PDB entry 3TT4 | X-ray diffraction, 1.88 A resolution | chain A

Chain A:
Protein: Neutrophil collagenase
Organism: Homo sapiens
Notes: EC 3.4.24.34; fragment: MMP8 catalytic domain
Reference sequence: P22894 (MMP8_HUMAN); residues 84-242 here correspond to UniProt positions 104-262 (UniProt number = residue number + 20)
Chain sequence (159 residues; each row starts with the number of its first residue):
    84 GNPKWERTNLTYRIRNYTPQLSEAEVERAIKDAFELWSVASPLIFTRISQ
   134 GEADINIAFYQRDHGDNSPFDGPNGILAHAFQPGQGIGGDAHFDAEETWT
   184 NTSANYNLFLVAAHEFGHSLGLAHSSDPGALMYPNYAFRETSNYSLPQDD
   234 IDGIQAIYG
Metal / ion sites: Ca2+ site 1: Asp-137, Gly-169, Gly-171, Asp-173; Zn2+ site 1: His-147, Asp-149, His-162, His-175; Ca2+ site 2: Asp-154, Gly-155, Asn-157, Ile-159, Asp-177, Glu-180; Zn2+ site 2: His-197, His-201, His-207 (together with E1S)
Residues lining bound ligands: E1S (N~2~-{3-[4-(5-methylthiophen-2-yl)phenyl]propanoyl}-L-alpha-glutamine): Gly-158, Ile-159, Leu-160, Ala-161, His-162, Leu-193, Val-194, His-197, Glu-198, His-201, His-207, Ala-213, Leu-214, Tyr-216, Pro-217, Asn-218, Tyr-219, Ala-220, Arg-222, Tyr-227
UniProt features mapped onto this chain:
  - active site: Glu-198
  - binding site (Ca(2+)): Asp-137, Asp-154, Gly-155, Asn-157, Ile-159, Gly-169, Gly-171, Asp-173, Asp-177, Glu-180
  - binding site (Zn(2+)): His-147, Asp-149, His-162, His-175, His-197, His-201, His-207
  - glycosylation (N-linked (GlcNAc...) asparagine): Asn-92, Asn-184, Asn-226

Summary:
Chain A binds compound E1S. The Zn2+ site 2 is built by His-197, His-201 and His-207. The Ca2+ site 1 is built
by Asp-137, Gly-169, Gly-171 and Asp-173. Curated annotation (UniProt) lists active-site residue Glu-198, 10
Ca2+-binding residues and 7 Zn2+-binding residues.
Chain A is Neutrophil collagenase (Homo sapiens); the structure, Human MMP8 in complex with L-glutamate motif
inhibitor, was determined by X-ray diffraction, deposited together with 3TS4, 3TSK, 3TVC and 4EFS.
